PDB entry 6E9V | electron microscopy, 6.90 A resolution (low resolution: residue-level contacts below are approximate; hydrogen-bond / salt-bridge calls are withheld) | chains Q and H of the 26 polymer chains in the assembly

[Chain Q (and H)]
Name: DHF79 filament
Source organism: synthetic construct
Notes: chain H of this document is another copy of the same molecule, construct and numbering; everything in this record applies to it too
Chain sequence (211 residues; numbered 1 to 211; the number before each row is that of its first residue):
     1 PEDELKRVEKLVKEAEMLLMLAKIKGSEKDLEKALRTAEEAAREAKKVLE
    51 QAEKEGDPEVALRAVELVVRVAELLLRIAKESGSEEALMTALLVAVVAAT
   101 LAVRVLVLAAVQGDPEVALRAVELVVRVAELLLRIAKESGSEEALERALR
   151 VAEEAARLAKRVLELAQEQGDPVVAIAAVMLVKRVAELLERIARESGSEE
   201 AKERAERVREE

[Chain Q / chain H interface]
Pairs across the interface (5; chain Q residue first):
  Pro172(Q) - Arg147(H)
  Val173(Q) - Leu93(H)
  Val173(Q) - Val96(H)
  Met180(Q) - Met89(H)
  Arg184(Q) - Glu86(H)
Other interface residues (no listed pair), chain Q (5 interface residues in all): Ile176
Other interface residues (no listed pair), chain H (6 interface residues in all): Val97

[In short]
5 residues of chain Q and 6 residues of chain H are in contact.
Both chains are DHF79 filament (synthetic construct). Entry 6E9V (DHF79 filament) was determined by electron
microscopy together with 6E9R, 6E9T, 6E9X, 6E9Y and 6E9Z from the same study.
